Entry 8WY0 (electron microscopy, 3.80 A resolution); this record covers chains a and m of the 8 polymer chains in the assembly.

[Chain a]
Molecule: T-cell surface glycoprotein CD3 zeta chain
From: Homo sapiens
UniProtKB: P20963 (CD3Z_HUMAN); numbering as in UniProt (aligned over 1-164)
Amino-acid sequence (195 residues; row label = number of the first residue in the row):
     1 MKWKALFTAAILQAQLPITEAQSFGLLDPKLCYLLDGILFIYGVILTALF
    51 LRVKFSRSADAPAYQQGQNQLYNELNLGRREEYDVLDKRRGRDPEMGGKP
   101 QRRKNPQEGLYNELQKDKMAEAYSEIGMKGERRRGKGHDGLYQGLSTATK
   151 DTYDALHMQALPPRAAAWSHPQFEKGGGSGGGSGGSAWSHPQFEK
Not modelled in the structure: 1-25, 55-195
Construct notes: expression tag (165-195)
UniProt features mapped onto this chain:
  - modified residue: Ser58 (Phosphoserine), Tyr64 (Phosphotyrosine), Tyr72 (Phosphotyrosine), Tyr83 (Phosphotyrosine), Tyr111 (Phosphotyrosine), Tyr123 (Phosphotyrosine), Tyr142 (Phosphotyrosine), Tyr153 (Phosphotyrosine)
  - mutagenesis: Asp36 (D36E/L/V: Decreases cell surface expression of IgG Fc receptor complex)

[Chain m]
Molecule: Signal peptide, flag tag, T cell receptor delta variable 2, T cell receptor delta constant
From: Homo sapiens
UniProtKB: chimeric construct of A0JD36, B7Z8K6: residues 20-115 from A0JD36 (TRDV2_HUMAN) positions 20-115 (same numbers); residues 140-292 from B7Z8K6 positions 1-153 (UniProt number = residue number - 139)
Amino-acid sequence (310 residues; numbered -17 to 292; the number before each row is that of its first residue; numbers below 1 keep their minus sign (Met-17 is residue -17)):
   -17 MDMRVPAQLLGLLLLWLSGARCMDYKDDDDKGGSETGAIELVPEHQTVPV
    33 SIGVPATLRCSMKGEAIGNYYINWYRKTQGNTMTFIYREKDIYGPGFKDN
    83 FQGDIDIAKNLAVLKILAPSERDEGSYYCACDTLGMGGEYTDKLIFGKGT
   133 RVTVEPRSQPHTKPSVFVMKNGTNVACLVKEFYPKDIRINLVSSKKITEF
   183 DPAIVISPSGKYNAVKLGKYEDSNSVTCSVQHDNKTVHSTDFEVKTDSTD
   233 HVKPKETENTKQPSKSCHKPKAIVHTEKVNMMSLTVLGLRMLFAKTVAVN
   283 ALLTAKLAAL
Not modelled in the structure: -17 to 257, 292
Construct notes: linker (116-139); engineered mutation Ala283 (Phe144 in B7Z8K6), Ala290 (Phe151 in B7Z8K6), Ala291 (Phe152 in B7Z8K6)
UniProt features mapped onto this chain:
  - glycosylation (N-linked (GlcNAc...) asparagine): Asn153, Asn216
Reported in the primary citation:
  - mutagenesis - F283A/F290A/F291A: unchanged expression
  - mutagenesis - F283A/F290A/F291A: decreased signaling

[How chain a and chain m interact]
Residue-residue contacts - 8 pairs, chain a then chain m:
  Leu26(a) - Asn262(m)
  Leu27(a) - Asn262(m)
  Leu27(a) - Ser265(m)
  Asp28(a) - Ser265(m)  hydrogen bond
  Leu31(a) - Leu269(m)  hydrophobic
  Leu31(a) - Arg272(m)
  Leu35(a) - Leu269(m)  hydrophobic
  Leu35(a) - Arg272(m)
Other interface residues (no listed pair), chain a (6 interface residues in all): Cys32
Other interface residues (no listed pair), chain m (6 interface residues in all): Thr258, Met273

[Summary]
The chain a/chain m interface involves 6 residues from each chain, with 1 hydrogen bond. Its one
hydrogen-bonded contact is Asp28(a)-Ser265(m). From UniProt: one mutagenesis site on chain a. From the paper:
F283A/F290A/F291A of chain m reduce signaling; F283A/F290A/F291A of chain m leave expression unchanged.
Here chain a is T-cell surface glycoprotein CD3 zeta chain and chain m is Signal peptide, flag tag, T cell
receptor delta variable 2, T cell receptor delta constant, both from Homo sapiens. Entry 8WY0 (T cell receptor
delta 2 gamma 9 with F283A, F290A, and F291A) was determined by electron microscopy together with 8JBV, 8JC0,
8JCB, 8WXE, 8WYI and 8YC0 from the same study.
